PDB entry 9G26 | electron microscopy, 3.40 A resolution | chains A and E of the 17 polymer chains in the assembly

== Chain A ==
Name: DNA-directed RNA polymerase I subunit RPA190
Organism: Saccharomyces cerevisiae
Notes: EC 2.7.7.6
Reference sequence: P10964 (RPA1_YEAST); residues 1-1664 here = UniProt positions 1-1664
Amino-acid sequence (1664 residues; each row starts with the number of its first residue):
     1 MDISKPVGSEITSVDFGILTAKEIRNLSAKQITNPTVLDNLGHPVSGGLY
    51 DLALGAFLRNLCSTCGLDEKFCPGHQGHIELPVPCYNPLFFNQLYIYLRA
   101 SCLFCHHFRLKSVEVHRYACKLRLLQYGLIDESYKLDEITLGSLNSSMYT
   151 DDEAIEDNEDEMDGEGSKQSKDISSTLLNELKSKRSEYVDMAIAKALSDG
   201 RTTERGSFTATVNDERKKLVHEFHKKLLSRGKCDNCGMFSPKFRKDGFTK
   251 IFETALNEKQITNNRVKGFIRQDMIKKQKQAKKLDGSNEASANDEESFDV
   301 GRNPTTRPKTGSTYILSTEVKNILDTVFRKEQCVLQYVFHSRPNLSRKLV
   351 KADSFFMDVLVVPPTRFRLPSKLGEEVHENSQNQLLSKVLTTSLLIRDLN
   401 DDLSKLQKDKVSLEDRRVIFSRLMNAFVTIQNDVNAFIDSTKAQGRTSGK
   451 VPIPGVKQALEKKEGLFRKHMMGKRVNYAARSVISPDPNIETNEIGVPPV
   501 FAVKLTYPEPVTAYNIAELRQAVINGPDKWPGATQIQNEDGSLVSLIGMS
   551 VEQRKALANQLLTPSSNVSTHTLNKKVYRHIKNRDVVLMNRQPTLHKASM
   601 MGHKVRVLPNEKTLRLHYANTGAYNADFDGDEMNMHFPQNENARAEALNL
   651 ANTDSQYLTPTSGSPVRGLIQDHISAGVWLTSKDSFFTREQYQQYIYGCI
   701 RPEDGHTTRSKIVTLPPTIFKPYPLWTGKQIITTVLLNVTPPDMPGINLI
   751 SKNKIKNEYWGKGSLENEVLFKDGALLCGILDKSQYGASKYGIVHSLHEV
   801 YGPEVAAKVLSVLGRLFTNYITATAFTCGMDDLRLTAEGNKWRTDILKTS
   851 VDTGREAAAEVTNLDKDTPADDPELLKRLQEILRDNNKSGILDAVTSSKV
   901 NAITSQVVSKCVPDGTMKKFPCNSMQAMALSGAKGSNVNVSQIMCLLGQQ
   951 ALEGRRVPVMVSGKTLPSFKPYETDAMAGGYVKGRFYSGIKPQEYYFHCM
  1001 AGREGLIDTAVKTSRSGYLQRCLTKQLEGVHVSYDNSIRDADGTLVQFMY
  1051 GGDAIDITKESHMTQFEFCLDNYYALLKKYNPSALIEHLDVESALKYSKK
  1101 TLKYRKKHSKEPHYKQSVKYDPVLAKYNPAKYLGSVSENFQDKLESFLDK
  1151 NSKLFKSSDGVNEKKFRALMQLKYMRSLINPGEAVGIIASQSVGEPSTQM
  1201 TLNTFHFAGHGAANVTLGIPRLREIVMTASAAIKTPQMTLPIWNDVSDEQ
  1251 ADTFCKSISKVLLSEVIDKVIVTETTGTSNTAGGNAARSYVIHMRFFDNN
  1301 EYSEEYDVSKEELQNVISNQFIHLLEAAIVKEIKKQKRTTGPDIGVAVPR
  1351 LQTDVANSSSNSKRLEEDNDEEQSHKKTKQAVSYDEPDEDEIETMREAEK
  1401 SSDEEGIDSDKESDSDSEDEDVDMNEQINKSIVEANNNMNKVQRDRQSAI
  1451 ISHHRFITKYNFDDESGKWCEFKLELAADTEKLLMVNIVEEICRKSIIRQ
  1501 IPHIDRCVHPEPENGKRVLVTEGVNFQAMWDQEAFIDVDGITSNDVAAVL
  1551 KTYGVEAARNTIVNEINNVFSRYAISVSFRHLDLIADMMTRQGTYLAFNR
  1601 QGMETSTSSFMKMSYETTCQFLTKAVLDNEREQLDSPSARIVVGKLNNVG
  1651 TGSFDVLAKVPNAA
Disordered / not traced: 142-173, 269-311, 447-450, 1154-1159, 1201-1213, 1278-1286, 1339-1432, 1664
Ion coordination: Zn2+ site 1: Cys62, Cys65, Cys72, His75; Zn2+ site 2: Cys102, Cys105, Cys233, Asn235, Cys236; Mg2+: Asp627, Asp629, Asp631 (shared with 1 residue of chain R)
Curated features (UniProtKB/Swiss-Prot):
  - region: Pro992 to Glu1004 (Bridging helix)
  - binding site (Zn(2+)): Cys62, Cys65, Cys72, His75, Cys102, Cys105, Cys233, Cys236
  - binding site (Mg(2+)): Asp627, Asp629, Asp631
  - modified residue (Phosphoserine): Ser889, Ser1636
Reported in the primary citation:
  - specificity-determining residues: Pro593 (proposed by the authors, not directly observed)

== Chain E ==
Name: DNA-directed RNA polymerases I, II, and III subunit RPABC1
Organism: Saccharomyces cerevisiae
Reference sequence: P20434 (RPAB1_YEAST); numbering as in UniProt (aligned over 1-215)
Amino-acid sequence (215 residues; numbered 1 to 215; the number before each row is that of its first residue):
     1 MDQENERNISRLWRAFRTVKEMVKDRGYFITQEEVELPLEDFKAKYCDSM
    51 GRPQRKMMSFQANPTEESISKFPDMGSLWVEFCDEPSVGVKTMKTFVIHI
   101 QEKNFQTGIFVYQNNITPSAMKLVPSIPPATIETFNEAALVVNITHHELV
   151 PKHIRLSSDEKRELLKRYRLKESQLPRIQRADPVALYLGLKRGEVVKIIR
   201 KSETSGRYASYRICM
Disordered / not traced: 1

== Chain A / chain E interface ==
Residue-residue contacts - 99 pairs, chain A then chain E:
  Ile130(A) - Met215(E)  hydrophobic
  Asp131(A) - Arg192(E)
  Tyr134(A) - Arg192(E)
  Glu138(A) - Pro125(E)
  Ser207(A) - Lys171(E)
  Thr209(A) - Ser173(E)  hydrogen bond
  Thr211(A) - Ser173(E)  hydrogen bond (side chain-backbone)
  Thr211(A) - Arg177(E)
  Asp214(A) - Arg177(E)  salt bridge
  Glu215(A) - Arg177(E)  salt bridge
  Arg1039(A) - Leu170(E)
  Asp1042(A) - Gln174(E)
  Gly1043(A) - Gln174(E)
  Thr1044(A) - Gln174(E)  hydrogen bond (side chain-backbone)
  Leu1045(A) - Gln174(E)  hydrogen bond (backbone-backbone)
  Leu1045(A) - Pro176(E)
  Phe1048(A) - Tyr168(E)  hydrophobic
  Phe1048(A) - Tyr208(E)  hydrogen bond (backbone-side chain)
  Phe1048(A) - Ser210(E)
  Phe1048(A) - Tyr211(E)  hydrophobic
  Met1049(A) - Tyr208(E)  hydrogen bond (backbone-side chain)
  Gly1051(A) - Ser202(E)
  Gly1051(A) - Thr204(E)
  Gly1051(A) - Ser205(E)  hydrogen bond (backbone-side chain)
  Gly1052(A) - Ser205(E)  hydrogen bond (backbone-side chain)
  Gly1052(A) - Tyr208(E)
  Asp1053(A) - Thr204(E)
  Asp1053(A) - Ser205(E)
  Thr1101(A) - Arg207(E)
  Arg1105(A) - Arg207(E)
  His1113(A) - Thr145(E)
  His1113(A) - Val150(E)  hydrogen bond (side chain-backbone)
  His1113(A) - Pro151(E)
  His1113(A) - Lys152(E)
  His1113(A) - Lys201(E)
  Tyr1114(A) - Thr145(E)
  Tyr1114(A) - His146(E)
  Tyr1114(A) - Lys152(E)
  Val1118(A) - Ile154(E)  hydrophobic
  Val1118(A) - Ile199(E)  hydrophobic
  Tyr1120(A) - Arg207(E)  hydrogen bond (backbone-side chain)
  Asp1121(A) - Arg207(E)
  Pro1122(A) - Arg207(E)
  Asn1128(A) - Arg167(E)
  Ser1137(A) - Ser205(E)
  Glu1138(A) - Ser205(E)
  Glu1138(A) - Arg207(E)  salt bridge
  Asn1139(A) - Ser202(E)
  Asn1139(A) - Glu203(E)
  Asn1139(A) - Thr204(E)
  Asn1139(A) - Ser205(E)  hydrogen bond (side chain-backbone)
  Asn1139(A) - Gly206(E)  hydrogen bond (side chain-backbone)
  Gln1527(A) - Ala138(E)
  Trp1530(A) - Arg14(E)  hydrogen bond (backbone-side chain)
  Trp1530(A) - Ala138(E)
  Trp1530(A) - Ala139(E)  hydrophobic
  Trp1530(A) - Val141(E)
  Trp1530(A) - Val142(E)  hydrophobic
  Trp1530(A) - Ile144(E)  hydrophobic
  Asp1531(A) - Arg14(E)  hydrogen bond (backbone-side chain)
  Asp1531(A) - Val141(E)
  Glu1533(A) - Arg14(E)  salt bridge
  Val1538(A) - Val142(E)  hydrophobic
  Asp1539(A) - His146(E)
  Asp1539(A) - His147(E)  hydrogen bond (backbone-side chain)
  Asp1539(A) - Glu148(E)
  Gly1540(A) - His147(E)
  Gly1540(A) - Glu148(E)
  Ile1541(A) - His147(E)  hydrogen bond (backbone-side chain)
  Thr1542(A) - Leu149(E)
  Leu1550(A) - Pro183(E)
  Lys1551(A) - Pro183(E)
  Thr1552(A) - Pro183(E)
  Tyr1553(A) - Ile144(E)  hydrophobic
  Tyr1553(A) - His147(E)
  Tyr1553(A) - Val150(E)
  Tyr1553(A) - Pro183(E)
  Gly1554(A) - Asp182(E)
  Gly1554(A) - Pro183(E)
  Val1555(A) - Asp182(E)  hydrogen bond (backbone-side chain)
  Val1555(A) - Arg212(E)
  Glu1556(A) - Pro151(E)
  Glu1556(A) - His153(E)
  Glu1556(A) - Ile198(E)
  Glu1556(A) - Arg200(E)  salt bridge
  Glu1556(A) - Arg212(E)  salt bridge
  Ala1557(A) - Val150(E)  hydrophobic
  Asn1560(A) - Leu149(E)  hydrogen bond (side chain-backbone)
  Asn1560(A) - Pro151(E)
  Phe1579(A) - Thr204(E)
  Arg1580(A) - Thr204(E)
  Asp1587(A) - Arg200(E)  salt bridge
  Asp1587(A) - Arg212(E)  salt bridge
  Thr1590(A) - Arg212(E)  hydrogen bond (backbone-side chain)
  Arg1591(A) - Arg177(E)
  Gln1592(A) - Arg177(E)  hydrogen bond
  Gln1592(A) - Gln179(E)
  Gly1593(A) - Arg177(E)  hydrogen bond (backbone-backbone)
  Gly1593(A) - Gln179(E)
Interface residues without a listed pair, chain A (64 interface residues in all): Val212, Asp1035, Ser1037, Val1046, Gln1047, Gln1116, Val1549, Arg1559
Interface residues without a listed pair, chain E (47 interface residues in all): Arg11, Leu175, Ile178

== In short ==
The interface between chain A and chain E involves 64 residues on one side and 47 on the other, with 21
hydrogen bonds and 8 salt bridges. Polar contacts include Asp214(A)-Arg177(E), Glu215(A)-Arg177(E) and
Glu1138(A)-Arg207(E). UniProt lists 8 Zn2+-binding residues and 3 Mg2+-binding residues on chain A. The paper
reports the specificity determinant Pro593(A).
Here chain A is DNA-directed RNA polymerase I subunit RPA190 and chain E is DNA-directed RNA polymerases I,
II, and III subunit RPABC1, both from Saccharomyces cerevisiae. Entry 9G26 (Yeast RNA polymerase I elongation
complex stalled by an apurinic site, closed state) was determined by electron microscopy, deposited together
with 9G1V, 9G1X, 9G23, 9G24, 9G27, 9G29, 9G2B and 9G2C.
